Entry 8SNB (electron microscopy, 3.30 A resolution); this record covers chains 8J and 8L of the 454 polymer chains in the assembly.

# Chain 8J (and 8L)
Protein: Tektin
Organism: Strongylocentrotus purpuratus
Notes: chain 8L of this document is another copy of the same molecule, construct and numbering; everything in this record applies to it too
UniProtKB: A0A7M7SXG5 (A0A7M7SXG5_STRPU); residue numbers follow UniProt; this construct covers 1-430
Sequence (430 residues; numbered 1 to 430; the number before each row is that of its first residue):
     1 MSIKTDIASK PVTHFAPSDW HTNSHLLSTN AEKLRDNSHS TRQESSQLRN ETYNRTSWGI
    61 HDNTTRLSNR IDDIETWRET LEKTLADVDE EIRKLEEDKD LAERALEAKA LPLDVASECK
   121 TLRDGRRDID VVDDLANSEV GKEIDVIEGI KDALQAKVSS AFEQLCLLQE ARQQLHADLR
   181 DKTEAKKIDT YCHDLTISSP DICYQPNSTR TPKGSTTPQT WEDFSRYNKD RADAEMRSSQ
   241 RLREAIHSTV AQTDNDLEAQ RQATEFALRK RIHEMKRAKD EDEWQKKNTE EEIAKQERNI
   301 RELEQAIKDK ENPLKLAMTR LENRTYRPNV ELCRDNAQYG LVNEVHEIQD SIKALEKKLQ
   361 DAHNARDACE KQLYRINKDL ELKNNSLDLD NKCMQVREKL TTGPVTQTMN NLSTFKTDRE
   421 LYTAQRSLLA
Disordered / not traced: 404-430

# How chain 8J and chain 8L interact
Residue-residue contacts - 144 pairs, chain 8J then chain 8L:
  Ile3(8J) - Glu148(8L)
  Lys4(8J) - Leu113(8L)
  Lys4(8J) - Ile144(8L)
  Lys4(8J) - Glu148(8L)  hydrogen bond (backbone-side chain)
  Asp6(8J) - Lys120(8L)
  Asp6(8J) - Ile144(8L)
  Ile7(8J) - Asp124(8L)
  Ala8(8J) - Asp124(8L)
  Ser9(8J) - Asp124(8L)  hydrogen bond (backbone-side chain)
  Val12(8J) - Val131(8L)
  Thr13(8J) - Val131(8L)
  His14(8J) - Val131(8L)
  His14(8J) - Asp133(8L)  salt bridge
  Phe15(8J) - Asp128(8L)
  Phe15(8J) - Ile129(8L)  hydrophobic
  Phe15(8J) - Val131(8L)  hydrogen bond (backbone-backbone)
  Phe15(8J) - Val132(8L)
  Phe15(8J) - Asp133(8L)  hydrogen bond (backbone-backbone)
  Ala16(8J) - Val132(8L)
  Pro17(8J) - Val132(8L)  hydrophobic
  Pro17(8J) - Asp133(8L)
  Trp20(8J) - Asp130(8L)  hydrogen bond
  Trp20(8J) - Val132(8L)  hydrophobic
  Trp20(8J) - Glu274(8L)
  Trp20(8J) - Met275(8L)  hydrophobic
  Trp20(8J) - Ala278(8L)  hydrophobic
  Trp20(8J) - Lys383(8L)
  His21(8J) - Glu274(8L)  salt bridge
  Asn23(8J) - Ile129(8L)
  Leu27(8J) - Gln372(8L)
  Leu27(8J) - Arg375(8L)
  Leu27(8J) - Asp379(8L)
  Ser28(8J) - Glu281(8L)  hydrogen bond
  Ser28(8J) - Gln285(8L)  hydrogen bond
  Asn30(8J) - Gln372(8L)
  Ala31(8J) - Gln285(8L)
  Ala31(8J) - Gln372(8L)
  Ala31(8J) - Ile376(8L)  hydrophobic
  Leu34(8J) - Ala368(8L)
  Leu34(8J) - Cys369(8L)
  Leu34(8J) - Gln372(8L)
  Arg35(8J) - Gln285(8L)  hydrogen bond
  Arg35(8J) - Asn288(8L)
  Arg35(8J) - Thr289(8L)
  Arg35(8J) - Glu292(8L)
  Ser38(8J) - Glu292(8L)  hydrogen bond
  Ser38(8J) - Gln296(8L)  hydrogen bond
  Ser38(8J) - Ala365(8L)
  Ser38(8J) - Cys369(8L)
  His39(8J) - Glu292(8L)  hydrogen bond (backbone-side chain)
  Thr41(8J) - Asn299(8L)
  Thr41(8J) - Asp361(8L)
  Thr41(8J) - Ala362(8L)
  Arg42(8J) - Glu292(8L)  salt bridge
  Arg42(8J) - Lys295(8L)
  Arg42(8J) - Gln296(8L)
  Arg42(8J) - Asn299(8L)
  Glu44(8J) - Lys358(8L)  hydrogen bond (backbone-side chain)
  Ser45(8J) - Asn299(8L)  hydrogen bond
  Ser45(8J) - Leu303(8L)
  Ser45(8J) - Lys358(8L)
  Leu48(8J) - Leu355(8L)  hydrophobic
  Leu48(8J) - Lys358(8L)
  Arg49(8J) - Asn299(8L)  hydrogen bond
  Arg49(8J) - Glu302(8L)  salt bridge
  Arg49(8J) - Leu303(8L)
  Arg49(8J) - Ala306(8L)
  Thr52(8J) - Lys310(8L)
  Thr52(8J) - Ser351(8L)
  Tyr53(8J) - Gln305(8L)
  Tyr53(8J) - Ala306(8L)
  Tyr53(8J) - Asp309(8L)  hydrogen bond
  Tyr53(8J) - Lys310(8L)
  Arg55(8J) - Glu347(8L)  salt bridge
  Thr56(8J) - Lys310(8L)
  Thr56(8J) - Pro313(8L)
  Gly59(8J) - Glu344(8L)
  Ile60(8J) - Pro313(8L)  hydrophobic
  Ile60(8J) - Leu316(8L)  hydrophobic
  Asn63(8J) - Ala337(8L)
  Asn63(8J) - Gly340(8L)  hydrogen bond (side chain-backbone)
  Asn63(8J) - Leu341(8L)  hydrogen bond (side chain-backbone)
  Asn63(8J) - Glu344(8L)  hydrogen bond
  Thr64(8J) - Arg320(8L)
  Arg66(8J) - Ala337(8L)
  Arg66(8J) - Gly340(8L)
  Leu67(8J) - Arg320(8L)
  Leu67(8J) - Arg324(8L)
  Arg70(8J) - Asp335(8L)  salt bridge
  Asp178(8J) - Glu331(8L)
  Asp181(8J) - Asn329(8L)  hydrogen bond
  Asp181(8J) - Glu331(8L)
  Lys182(8J) - Glu331(8L)  salt bridge
  Glu184(8J) - Pro328(8L)
  Ala185(8J) - Glu331(8L)
  Ile188(8J) - Asn323(8L)
  Ile188(8J) - Tyr326(8L)
  Ile188(8J) - Arg327(8L)
  Asp189(8J) - Arg324(8L)
  Tyr191(8J) - Asn323(8L)
  Cys192(8J) - Arg320(8L)  hydrogen bond (backbone-side chain)
  Cys192(8J) - Asn323(8L)
  Cys192(8J) - Arg324(8L)
  His193(8J) - Arg320(8L)
  Leu195(8J) - Leu316(8L)  hydrophobic
  Leu195(8J) - Arg320(8L)  hydrogen bond (backbone-side chain)
  Leu195(8J) - Asn323(8L)
  Thr196(8J) - Leu316(8L)
  Ile197(8J) - Asn312(8L)
  Ile197(8J) - Pro313(8L)  hydrophobic
  Asp201(8J) - Thr319(8L)
  Ile202(8J) - Lys315(8L)
  Ile202(8J) - Leu316(8L)
  Ile202(8J) - Thr319(8L)
  Cys203(8J) - Lys315(8L)
  Cys203(8J) - Thr319(8L)  hydrogen bond (backbone-side chain)
  Tyr204(8J) - Glu311(8L)
  Tyr204(8J) - Leu314(8L)  hydrophobic
  Tyr204(8J) - Lys315(8L)
  Gln205(8J) - Met318(8L)
  Gln205(8J) - Thr319(8L)
  Gln205(8J) - Glu322(8L)  hydrogen bond
  Ser208(8J) - Met318(8L)  hydrogen bond (side chain-backbone)
  Ser208(8J) - Leu321(8L)
  Thr209(8J) - Leu321(8L)
  Arg210(8J) - Glu322(8L)  salt bridge
  Arg210(8J) - Thr325(8L)
  Arg210(8J) - Gln338(8L)
  Thr211(8J) - Arg334(8L)
  Pro212(8J) - Leu332(8L)  hydrophobic
  Gly214(8J) - Asn329(8L)
  Gly214(8J) - Leu332(8L)
  Ser215(8J) - Leu332(8L)
  Ser215(8J) - Arg334(8L)
  Thr216(8J) - Val330(8L)
  Thr216(8J) - Leu332(8L)
  Thr216(8J) - Cys333(8L)  hydrogen bond (backbone-side chain)
  Thr216(8J) - Arg334(8L)  hydrogen bond (backbone-backbone)
  Pro218(8J) - Cys333(8L)
  Pro218(8J) - Arg334(8L)
  Pro218(8J) - Asp335(8L)
  Trp221(8J) - Val330(8L)
  Trp221(8J) - Glu331(8L)  hydrogen bond
  Phe224(8J) - Val330(8L)  hydrophobic
Other interface residues (no listed pair), chain 8J (73 interface residues in all): Glu32, Ser46, Pro206, Thr217
Other interface residues (no listed pair), chain 8L (78 interface residues in all): Ser117, Arg271, Asn336, Val342, Val345, Ile348, Ala354

# Summary
Chain 8J and chain 8L form an interface of 73 and 78 residues respectively, with 27 hydrogen bonds and 8 salt
bridges. Polar contacts include His14(8J)-Asp133(8L), His21(8J)-Glu274(8L) and Arg42(8J)-Glu292(8L).
Chain 8J and chain 8L are both Tektin (Strongylocentrotus purpuratus); the structure, atomic model of sea
urchin sperm doublet microtubule (48-nm periodicity), was determined by electron microscopy together with 8OU0
from the same study.
